6NJ8 - chains B and C of the 7 polymer chains in the assembly; structure by electron microscopy, 3.85 A resolution.

[Chain B (and C)]
Name: Encapsulating protein for a DyP-type peroxidase
Source organism: Quasibacillus thermotolerans
Notes: chain C of this document is another copy of the same molecule, construct and numbering; everything in this record applies to it too
UniProt: A0A0F5HPP7 (A0A0F5HPP7_9BACI); residues 1-282 here = UniProt positions 1-282
Chain sequence (282 residues; each row starts with the number of its first residue):
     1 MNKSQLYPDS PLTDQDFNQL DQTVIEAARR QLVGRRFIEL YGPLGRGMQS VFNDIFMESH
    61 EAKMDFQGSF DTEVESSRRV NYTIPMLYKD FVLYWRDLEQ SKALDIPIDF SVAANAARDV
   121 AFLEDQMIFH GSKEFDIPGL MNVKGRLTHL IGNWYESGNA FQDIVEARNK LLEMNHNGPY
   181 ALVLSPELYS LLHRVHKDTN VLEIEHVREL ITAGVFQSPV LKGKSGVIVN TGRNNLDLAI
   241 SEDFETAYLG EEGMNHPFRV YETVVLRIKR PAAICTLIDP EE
Unresolved in the structure: 1-5
Swiss-Prot annotation at these positions:
  - site: Asp-9 (3-fold pore central residue), Asp-71 (3-fold pore central residue), Asn-200 (5-fold pore central residue), Glu-251 (3-fold pore central residue), Glu-252 (3-fold pore central residue)

[Interface between chain B and chain C]
Contacting residue pairs (49):
  Leu-44(B) with Ile-106(C), hydrophobic
  Met-48(B) with Leu-104(C), hydrophobic
  His-60(B) with Lys-89(C); Asp-119(C)
  Glu-61(B) with Asp-119(C)
  Ala-62(B) with Tyr-88(C); Lys-89(C); Asp-119(C), hydrogen bond (backbone-side chain); Leu-123(C)
  Lys-63(B) with Leu-87(C); Tyr-88(C), hydrogen bond (backbone-backbone)
  Met-64(B) with Pro-85(C); Met-86(C), hydrogen bond (backbone-backbone); Leu-87(C); Ser-132(C); Phe-135(C)
  Asp-65(B) with Tyr-88(C); Glu-134(C); Phe-135(C)
  Phe-66(B) with Met-86(C); Phe-135(C), hydrophobic
  Gln-67(B) with Met-86(C)
  Ser-69(B) with Tyr-88(C)
  Asp-71(B) with Arg-259(C)
  Thr-72(B) with Asp-90(C); Leu-249(C); Glu-252(C)
  Glu-73(B) with Asp-90(C), hydrogen bond (backbone-side chain)
  Ser-77(B) with Tyr-94(C)
  Arg-79(B) with Asp-97(C), salt bridge
  Phe-161(B) with Ser-190(C)
  Asn-175(B) with Phe-122(C)
  Asn-177(B) with Phe-122(C)
  Gly-178(B) with Gln-31(C)
  Pro-179(B) with Arg-30(C); Gln-31(C)
  Asp-198(B) with Arg-194(C)
  Thr-199(B) with Arg-194(C); Val-195(C), hydrogen bond (backbone-backbone)
  Asn-200(B) with Val-195(C)
  Glu-205(B) with His-193(C), salt bridge
  His-206(B) with Ser-190(C); His-193(C)
  Glu-209(B) with His-193(C)
  Asn-234(B) with Ser-111(C); Ala-114(C); Asn-115(C)
  Lys-269(B) with Ser-111(C), hydrogen bond
  Arg-270(B) with Asn-115(C), hydrogen bond
Other interface residues (no listed pair), chain B (43 interface residues in all): Tyr-41, Pro-43, Gly-47, Phe-56, Ser-59, Gly-68, Val-74, Arg-168, Val-201, Leu-210, Thr-231, Arg-233, Asn-235
Other interface residues (no listed pair), chain C (37 interface residues in all): Val-92, Gln-100, Asp-109, Phe-110, Val-112, Arg-118, Val-120, Pro-186, Pro-219

[Overview]
43 residues of chain B and 37 residues of chain C are in contact, with 7 hydrogen bonds and 2 salt bridges.
Polar contacts include Arg-79(B)/Asp-97(C), Glu-205(B)/His-193(C) and Ala-62(B)/Asp-119(C).
Chain B and chain C are both Encapsulating protein for a DyP-type peroxidase (Quasibacillus thermotolerans);
the structure, Encapsulin iron storage compartment from Quasibacillus thermotolerans, was determined by
electron microscopy together with 6N63 from the same study.
